9F9P - chains A and B of the 28 polymer chains in the assembly; structure by electron microscopy, 2.25 A resolution.

[Chain A]
Molecule: Proteasome subunit alpha type
Organism: Trypanosoma cruzi
UniProt: A0A2V2W7U6 (A0A2V2W7U6_TRYCR); residue numbers follow UniProt; this construct covers 1-250
Amino-acid sequence (268 residues; row label = number of the first residue in the row):
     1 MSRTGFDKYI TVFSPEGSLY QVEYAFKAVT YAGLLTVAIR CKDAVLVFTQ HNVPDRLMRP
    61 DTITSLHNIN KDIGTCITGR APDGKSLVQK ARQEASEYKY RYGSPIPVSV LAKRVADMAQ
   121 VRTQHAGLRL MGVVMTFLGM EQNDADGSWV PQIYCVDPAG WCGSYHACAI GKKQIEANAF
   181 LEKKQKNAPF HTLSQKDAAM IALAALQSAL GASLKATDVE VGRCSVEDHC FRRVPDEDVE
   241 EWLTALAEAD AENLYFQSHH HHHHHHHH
Not modelled in the structure: 1-5, 250-268
Differences from the reference sequence: expression tag (251-268)

[Chain B]
Molecule: Proteasome subunit alpha type
Organism: Trypanosoma cruzi
UniProt: A0A2V2V7B1 (A0A2V2V7B1_TRYCR); residue numbers follow UniProt; this construct covers 1-231
Amino-acid sequence (231 residues; numbered 1 to 231; the number before each row is that of its first residue):
     1 MSESAYGLTT FSPSGRLVQI EYATTAASKG TTALGVKAMD GVVIAAEKKT TSPLAASLTV
    61 QKVFVLDDHV GCTYSGIGPD CRVLVDAARK ACQKYRLTYH EPMPVSQLVR HISSLYQEFT
   121 QSGGVRPFGC SLLVAGADSQ GNHLYQVDPS GTFWAWKATS IGKGSTDAKT FLEKRYTNEM
   181 EIEDAVHTAL LTLKEGFDGT MTAENTQVGR VSEGKFELFT VDQLKDYLDQ I
Not modelled in the structure: 1-3

[Chain A / chain B interface]
Residue-residue contacts (49):
  T11(A) - R126(B)
  V12(A) - Q19(B)
  F13(A) - Q19(B)  hydrogen bond (backbone-side chain)
  F13(A) - Y22(B)  hydrophobic
  F13(A) - A23(B)  hydrophobic
  F13(A) - I77(B)  hydrophobic
  F13(A) - R126(B)
  F13(A) - P127(B)
  S14(A) - Y22(B)
  P15(A) - Y22(B)  hydrophobic
  E16(A) - T25(B)
  E16(A) - K29(B)  hydrogen bond (backbone-side chain)
  G17(A) - Y22(B)
  G17(A) - A26(B)
  L19(A) - R126(B)
  A116(A) - R82(B)  hydrogen bond (backbone-side chain)
  D117(A) - R82(B)  salt bridge
  Q120(A) - P79(B)
  Q120(A) - D80(B)  hydrogen bond
  Q120(A) - V83(B)
  T123(A) - R126(B)  hydrogen bond (backbone-side chain)
  Q124(A) - F119(B)
  Q124(A) - G124(B)
  Q124(A) - V125(B)
  Q124(A) - R126(B)  hydrogen bond (side chain-backbone)
  Q124(A) - F128(B)
  H125(A) - G124(B)
  H125(A) - V125(B)
  A126(A) - G124(B)  hydrogen bond (backbone-backbone)
  Y154(A) - T59(B)
  A159(A) - P79(B)
  G160(A) - P79(B)
  G160(A) - R82(B)  hydrogen bond (backbone-side chain)
  W161(A) - P79(B)
  S164(A) - A55(B)
  S164(A) - A56(B)  hydrogen bond (backbone-backbone)
  S164(A) - T59(B)  hydrogen bond
  Y165(A) - L54(B)
  Y165(A) - A55(B)  hydrophobic
  H166(A) - P53(B)
  H166(A) - L54(B)  hydrogen bond (backbone-backbone)
  H166(A) - A55(B)
  H166(A) - A56(B)
  A167(A) - L54(B)
  N178(A) - L54(B)
  E182(A) - S52(B)
  E182(A) - L54(B)
  Q185(A) - P53(B)  hydrogen bond (side chain-backbone)
  Q185(A) - L54(B)
Other interface residues (no listed pair), chain A (32 interface residues in all): I10, R40, K113, C162, L181, F190
Other interface residues (no listed pair), chain B (28 interface residues in all): S4, L8, D86, R89, G129

[Overview]
The interface between chain A and chain B involves 32 residues on one side and 28 on the other; the contacts
include 12 hydrogen bonds and 1 salt bridge. Among the polar pairs are D117(A)-R82(B), F13(A)-Q19(B) and
E16(A)-K29(B).
Here chain A is Proteasome subunit alpha type and chain B is Proteasome subunit alpha type, both from
Trypanosoma cruzi. Entry 9F9P (CryoEM structure of recombinant Trypanosoma cruzi apo proteasome 20S subunit)
was determined by electron microscopy, deposited together with 9F9T.
